PDB entry 6JJY | X-ray diffraction, 2.30 A resolution | chains A and U

# Chain A
Protein: Protein KIBRA
Organism: Mus musculus
Reference sequence: Q5SXA9 (KIBRA_MOUSE); residue numbers follow UniProt; this construct covers 5-132
Sequence (134 residues; each row starts with the number of its first residue; numbers below 1 keep their minus sign (Gly-1 is residue -1)):
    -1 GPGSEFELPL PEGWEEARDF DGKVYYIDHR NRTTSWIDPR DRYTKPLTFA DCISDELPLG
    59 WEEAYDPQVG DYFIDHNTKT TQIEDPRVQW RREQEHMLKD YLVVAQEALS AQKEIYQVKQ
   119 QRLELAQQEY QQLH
Disordered / not traced: -1 to 3, 132
Construct notes: expression tag (-1 to 4)
What the authors report for this chain:
  - mutagenesis - I35D (50 fold): decreased binding to PTPN14 PY12

# Chain U
Protein: Peptide from Dystroglycan
Organism: Homo sapiens
Reference sequence: Q14118 (DAG1_HUMAN); residue numbers follow UniProt; this construct covers 877-895
Sequence (21 residues; each row starts with the number of its first residue):
   875 GPGSRPKNMT PYRSPPPYVP P
Disordered / not traced: 875-878
Construct notes: expression tag (875-876)

# Chain A / chain U interface
Pairs across the interface - 37 pairs, chain A then chain U:
  Asp17(A) - Arg887(U)  salt bridge
  Asp17(A) - Pro890(U)
  Asp19(A) - Arg887(U)  salt bridge
  Lys21(A) - Arg887(U)
  Tyr23(A) - Pro890(U)  hydrophobic
  Ile25(A) - Tyr892(U)  hydrophobic
  His27(A) - Tyr892(U)  hydrogen bond
  His27(A) - Val893(U)
  His27(A) - Pro895(U)
  Arg30(A) - Tyr892(U)
  Thr31(A) - Tyr892(U)
  Thr32(A) - Pro889(U)
  Thr32(A) - Pro890(U)  hydrogen bond (side chain-backbone)
  Thr32(A) - Pro891(U)
  Thr32(A) - Tyr892(U)
  Trp34(A) - Tyr886(U)
  Trp34(A) - Arg887(U)  hydrogen bond (side chain-backbone)
  Trp34(A) - Ser888(U)
  Trp34(A) - Pro889(U)
  Trp34(A) - Pro890(U)
  Asp64(A) - Thr884(U)  hydrogen bond
  Gln66(A) - Asn882(U)
  Val67(A) - Asn882(U)
  Val67(A) - Met883(U)  hydrophobic
  Val67(A) - Thr884(U)
  Tyr70(A) - Thr884(U)
  Ile72(A) - Tyr886(U)  hydrophobic
  Asp73(A) - Tyr886(U)
  His74(A) - Tyr886(U)  hydrogen bond
  Lys77(A) - Tyr886(U)
  Thr78(A) - Tyr886(U)
  Thr79(A) - Met883(U)
  Thr79(A) - Thr884(U)  hydrogen bond (side chain-backbone)
  Thr79(A) - Tyr886(U)
  Gln80(A) - Met883(U)
  Ile81(A) - Pro880(U)
  Ile81(A) - Met883(U)  hydrophobic
Interface residues without a listed pair, chain A (24 interface residues in all): Asp26, Ser33
Interface residues without a listed pair, chain U (16 interface residues in all): Arg879, Pro885, Pro894

# Summary
24 residues of chain A face 16 of chain U across their interface, with 6 hydrogen bonds and 2 salt bridges.
Polar pairs include Asp17(A)-Arg887(U), Asp19(A)-Arg887(U) and His27(A)-Tyr892(U). The paper reports that I35D
of chain A reduces binding to PTPN14 PY12.
Here chain A is Protein KIBRA (Mus musculus) and chain U is Peptide from Dystroglycan (Homo sapiens). Entry
6JJY (Crystal Structure of KIBRA and beta-Dystroglycan) was determined by X-ray diffraction, deposited
together with 6J68, 6JJW, 6JJX and 6JJZ.
